Entry 8XWQ (electron microscopy, 4.60 A resolution (low resolution: residue-level contacts below are approximate; hydrogen-bond / salt-bridge calls are withheld)); this record covers chains A and D of the 6 polymer chains in the assembly.

# Chain A
Protein: Guanine nucleotide-binding protein G(i) subunit alpha-1
From: Homo sapiens
UniProtKB: P63096 (GNAI1_HUMAN); residue numbers follow UniProt; this construct covers 1-354
Amino-acid sequence (354 residues; numbered 1 to 354; the number before each row is that of its first residue):
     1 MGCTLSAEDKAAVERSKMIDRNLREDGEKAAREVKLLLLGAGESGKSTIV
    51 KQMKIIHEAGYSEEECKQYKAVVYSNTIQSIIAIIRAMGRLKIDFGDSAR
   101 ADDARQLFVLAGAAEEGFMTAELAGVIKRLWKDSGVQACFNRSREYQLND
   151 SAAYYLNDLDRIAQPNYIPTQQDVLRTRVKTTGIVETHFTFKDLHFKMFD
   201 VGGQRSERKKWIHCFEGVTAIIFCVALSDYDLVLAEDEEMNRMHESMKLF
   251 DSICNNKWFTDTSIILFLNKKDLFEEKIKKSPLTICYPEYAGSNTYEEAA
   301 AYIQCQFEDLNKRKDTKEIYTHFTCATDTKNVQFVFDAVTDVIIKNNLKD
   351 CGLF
Unresolved in the structure: 1-3, 56-181, 234-240
Curated features (UniProtKB/Swiss-Prot):
  - region: Lys35 to Thr48 (G1 motif), Asp173 to Thr181 (G2 motif), Phe196 to Arg205 (G3 motif), Ile265 to Asp272 (G4 motif), Thr324 to Thr329 (G5 motif)
  - binding site (GTP): Glu43 to Thr48, Ser151, Leu175 to Thr181, Asp200 to Gln204, Asn269 to Asp272, Ala326
  - binding site (Mg(2+)): Ser47, Thr181
  - modified residue: Arg178 (ADP-ribosylarginine), Gln204 (Deamidated glutamine), Cys351 (ADP-ribosylcysteine)
  - lipidation: Gly2 (N-myristoyl glycine), Cys3 (S-palmitoyl cysteine)
  - natural variant: Gly40 (G40C: In NEDHISB; G40R: In NEDHISB), Gly45 (G45D: In NEDHISB), Thr48 (T48I: In NEDHISB; T48K: In NEDHISB), Gln52 (Q52P: In NEDHISB), Ser75 (deletion: In NEDHISB; uncertain significance), Gln172 (deletion: In NEDHISB), Asp173 (D173V: In NEDHISB), Glu186 to Phe189 (deletion: In NEDHISB; uncertain significance), Cys224 (C224Y: In NEDHISB), Lys270 (K270N: In NEDHISB; K270R: In NEDHISB), Asp272 (D272G: In NEDHISB), Ala326 (A326P: In NEDHISB), 1 further natural variant entry in UniProt
  - mutagenesis: Gly42 (G42R: Abolishes switch to an activated conformation and dissociation from beta and gamma subunits upon GTP binding. Abolishes interaction with RGS family members), Glu116 (E116L: Enhances interaction (inactive GDP-bound) with RGS14), Gln147 (Q147L: Enhances interaction (inactive GDP-bound) with RGS14), Glu245 (E245L: Enhances interaction (inactive GDP-bound) with RGS14)
From the paper describing this entry:
  - mutagenesis - K345A: decreased signaling with Endothelin receptor type B
  - mutagenesis - D341A, D350A: unchanged signaling with Endothelin receptor type B

# Chain D
Protein: SCFV16
From: Mus musculus
Notes: antibody fragment or engineered binder
Amino-acid sequence (277 residues; row label = number of the first residue in the row; note: 3 numbers in that range are skipped by the numbering (no residue carries them; nothing is unmodelled there); a row labelled like 120A-120O holds insertion residues (120A, then the next letters in order); numbers below 1 keep their minus sign (Met-19 is residue -19)):
   -19 MVSAIVLYVLLAAAAHSAFADVQLVESGGGLVQPGGSRKLSCSASGFAFS
    31 SFGMHWVRQAPEKGLEWVAYISSGSGTIYYADTVKGRFTISRDDPKNTLF
    81 LQMTSLRSEDTAMYYCVRSIYYYGSSPFDFWGQGTTLTVS
120A-120O SGGGGSGGGGSGGGG
   124 SDIVMTQATSSVPVTPGESVSISCRSSKSLLHSNGNTYLYWFLQRPGQSP
   174 QLLIYRMSNLASGVPDRFSGSGSGTAFTLTISRLEAEDVGVYYCMQHLEY
   224 PLTFGAGTKLELKGSLEVLFQG
Unresolved in the structure: -19 to 1, 120A-120O, 236-245
Disulfide bonds: Cys147-Cys217

# Chain A / chain D interface
Residue-residue contacts - 18 pairs, chain A then chain D:
  Ser6(A) - Tyr161(D)
  Ala7(A) - Leu221(D)
  Ala7(A) - Tyr223(D)
  Glu8(A) - Tyr101(D)
  Glu8(A) - Tyr161(D)
  Glu8(A) - Tyr163(D)
  Glu8(A) - Arg179(D)
  Glu8(A) - His220(D)
  Asp9(A) - Asn157(D)
  Asp9(A) - Tyr161(D)
  Ala11(A) - Tyr101(D)
  Ala12(A) - Tyr101(D)
  Glu14(A) - Ser52(D)
  Glu14(A) - Ser53(D)
  Glu14(A) - Gly56(D)
  Glu14(A) - Thr57(D)
  Arg15(A) - Ile100(D)
  Arg15(A) - Tyr101(D)
Other interface residues (no listed pair), chain A (9 interface residues in all): Thr4
Other interface residues (no listed pair), chain D (16 interface residues in all): Ser31, Tyr102, His155

# In short
The interface between chain A and chain D involves 9 residues on one side and 16 on the other. From the paper:
K345A of chain A reduces signaling with Endothelin receptor type B; D341A and D350A of chain A leave signaling
with Endothelin receptor type B unchanged.
Here chain A is Guanine nucleotide-binding protein G(i) subunit alpha-1 (Homo sapiens) and chain D is SCFV16
(Mus musculus). Entry 8XWQ (Cryo-EM structure of ET-1 bound ETBR-DNGI complex) was determined by electron
microscopy together with 8XWP and 8ZRT from the same study.
